6CH7 - chains G and Q of the 6 polymer chains in the assembly; structure by X-ray diffraction, 3.80 A resolution.

== Chain G ==
Name: Envelope glycoprotein gp120
Organism: Human immunodeficiency virus 1
Reference sequence: Q2N0S6 (Q2N0S6_9HIV1); the construct lacks a stretch of the UniProt sequence and is renumbered around it, so the offset changes along the chain: 31-139 = UniProt 30-138; 148-185 = UniProt 139-176; 187-306 = UniProt 186-305; 309-321 = UniProt 306-318; 2 more segments
Amino-acid sequence (479 residues; numbered 31 to 511 plus 10 insertion-coded residues; 12 numbers in that range are skipped by the numbering (no residue carries them; nothing is unmodelled there); the number before each row is that of its first residue; a row labelled like 185A-185I holds insertion residues (185A, then the next letters in order)):
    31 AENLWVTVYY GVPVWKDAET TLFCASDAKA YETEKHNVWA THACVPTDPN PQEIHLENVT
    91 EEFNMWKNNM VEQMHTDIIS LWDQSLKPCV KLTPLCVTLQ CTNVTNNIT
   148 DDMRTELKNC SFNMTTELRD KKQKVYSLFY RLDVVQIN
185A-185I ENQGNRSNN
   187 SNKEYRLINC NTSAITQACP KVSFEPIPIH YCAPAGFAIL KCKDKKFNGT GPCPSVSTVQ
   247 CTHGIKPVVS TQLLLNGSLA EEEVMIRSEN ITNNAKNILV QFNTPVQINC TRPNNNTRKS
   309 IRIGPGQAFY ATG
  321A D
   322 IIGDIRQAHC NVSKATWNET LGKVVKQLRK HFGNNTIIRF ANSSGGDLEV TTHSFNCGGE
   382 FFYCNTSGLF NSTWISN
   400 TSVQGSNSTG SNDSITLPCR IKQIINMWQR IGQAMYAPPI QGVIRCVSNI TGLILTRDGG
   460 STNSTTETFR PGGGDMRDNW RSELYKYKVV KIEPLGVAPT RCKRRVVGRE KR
Disordered / not traced: 31, 148-150, 185A-185I, 400-409, 508-511
Construct notes: conflict Thr152 (Gly143 in Q2N0S6), Asn332 (Thr330 in Q2N0S6), Cys501 (Ala498 in Q2N0S6)
Disulfides: Cys54-Cys74, Cys119-Cys205, Cys126-Cys196, Cys131-Cys157, Cys218-Cys247, Cys228-Cys239, Cys296-Cys331, Cys378-Cys445, Cys385-Cys418
Covalent attachments: glycan linked to Asn88, Asn156, Asn332; N-acetylglucosamine (NAG) linked to Asn133, Asn160, Asn197, Asn234, Asn262, Asn276, Asn295, Asn301, Asn355, Asn386, Asn392, Asn448; covalent link Lys231-Glu268
Reported in the primary citation:
  - post-translational modification sites: Asn88, Asn133, Asn156, Asn301, Asn332, Asn386, Asn392

== Chain Q ==
Name: BG18 Heavy Chain
Organism: Homo sapiens
Amino-acid sequence (241 residues; numbered 1 to 241; the number before each row is that of its first residue):
     1 QVQLRESGPG LVKPSETLSL SCTVSQDSRP SDHSWTWVRQ SPGKALEWIG DIHYNGATTY
    61 NPSLRSRVRI ELDQSIPRFS LKMTSMTAAD TGMYYCARNA IRIYGVVALG EWFHYGMDVW
   121 GQGTAVTVSS ASTKGPSVFP LAPSSKSTSG GTAALGCLVK DYFPEPVTVS WNSGALTSGV
   181 HTFPAVLQSS GLYSLSSVVT VPSSSLGTQT YICNVNHKPS NTKVDKRVEP KSCDKHHHHH
   241 H
Disordered / not traced: 1, 233-241
Disulfides: Cys22-Cys96, Cys157-Cys213

== How chain G and chain Q interact ==
Residue-residue contacts (6):
  Asp325(G) with Tyr104(Q)
  Arg327(G) with Tyr104(Q); Glu111(Q)
  Gln328(G) with Leu109(Q); Glu111(Q), hydrogen bond (backbone-side chain)
  His330(G) with Leu109(Q)
Also at the interface, not in a pair above, chain G (5 interface residues in all): Ile326
Also at the interface, not in a pair above, chain Q (5 interface residues in all): Gly105, Val106
Interface features reported in the paper:
  - residue pairs: Arg327(G)-Glu111(Q), Tyr104(Q)-Asp325(G)
  - epitope / paratope residues, chain G: Arg327(G)
  - epitope / paratope residues, chain Q: Tyr104(Q), Glu111(Q)

== Overview ==
Chain G and chain Q each contribute 5 residues to their interface, with 1 hydrogen bond. Its one
hydrogen-bonded contact is Gln328(G)-Glu111(Q). The authors report contacts between Arg327(G) and Glu111(Q)
and Tyr104(Q) and Asp325(G). The paper reports epitope/paratope residues Arg327(G) and Tyr104(Q) among others;
modification sites Asn88(G), Asn133(G) and Asn156(G) among others.
Here chain G is Envelope glycoprotein gp120 (Human immunodeficiency virus 1) and chain Q is BG18 Heavy Chain
(Homo sapiens). Entry 6CH7 (XFEL crystal structure of a natively-glycosylated BG505 SOSIP.664 HIV-1 Envelope
Trimer in complex with the broadly-neutralizing ...) was determined by X-ray diffraction together with 6CH8,
6CH9 and 6CHB from the same study.
